Entry 6UPX (X-ray diffraction, 3.40 A resolution); this record covers chains R and A of the 13 polymer chains in the assembly.

[Chain R]
Molecule: 9-nt RNA strand
Sequence (9 nucleotides; numbered 1 to 9; the number before each row is that of its first residue):
     1 AUCGAGAGG
Ion coordination: Mg2+: G9 (shared with Asp483(A), Asp485(A) of chain A)

[Chain A]
Molecule: DNA-directed RNA polymerase II subunit RPB1
Organism: Saccharomyces cerevisiae (strain ATCC 204508 / S288c)
Notes: EC 2.7.7.6
UniProt: P04050 (RPB1_YEAST); residues 1-1733 here = UniProt positions 1-1733
Amino-acid sequence (1733 residues; numbered 1 to 1733; the number before each row is that of its first residue):
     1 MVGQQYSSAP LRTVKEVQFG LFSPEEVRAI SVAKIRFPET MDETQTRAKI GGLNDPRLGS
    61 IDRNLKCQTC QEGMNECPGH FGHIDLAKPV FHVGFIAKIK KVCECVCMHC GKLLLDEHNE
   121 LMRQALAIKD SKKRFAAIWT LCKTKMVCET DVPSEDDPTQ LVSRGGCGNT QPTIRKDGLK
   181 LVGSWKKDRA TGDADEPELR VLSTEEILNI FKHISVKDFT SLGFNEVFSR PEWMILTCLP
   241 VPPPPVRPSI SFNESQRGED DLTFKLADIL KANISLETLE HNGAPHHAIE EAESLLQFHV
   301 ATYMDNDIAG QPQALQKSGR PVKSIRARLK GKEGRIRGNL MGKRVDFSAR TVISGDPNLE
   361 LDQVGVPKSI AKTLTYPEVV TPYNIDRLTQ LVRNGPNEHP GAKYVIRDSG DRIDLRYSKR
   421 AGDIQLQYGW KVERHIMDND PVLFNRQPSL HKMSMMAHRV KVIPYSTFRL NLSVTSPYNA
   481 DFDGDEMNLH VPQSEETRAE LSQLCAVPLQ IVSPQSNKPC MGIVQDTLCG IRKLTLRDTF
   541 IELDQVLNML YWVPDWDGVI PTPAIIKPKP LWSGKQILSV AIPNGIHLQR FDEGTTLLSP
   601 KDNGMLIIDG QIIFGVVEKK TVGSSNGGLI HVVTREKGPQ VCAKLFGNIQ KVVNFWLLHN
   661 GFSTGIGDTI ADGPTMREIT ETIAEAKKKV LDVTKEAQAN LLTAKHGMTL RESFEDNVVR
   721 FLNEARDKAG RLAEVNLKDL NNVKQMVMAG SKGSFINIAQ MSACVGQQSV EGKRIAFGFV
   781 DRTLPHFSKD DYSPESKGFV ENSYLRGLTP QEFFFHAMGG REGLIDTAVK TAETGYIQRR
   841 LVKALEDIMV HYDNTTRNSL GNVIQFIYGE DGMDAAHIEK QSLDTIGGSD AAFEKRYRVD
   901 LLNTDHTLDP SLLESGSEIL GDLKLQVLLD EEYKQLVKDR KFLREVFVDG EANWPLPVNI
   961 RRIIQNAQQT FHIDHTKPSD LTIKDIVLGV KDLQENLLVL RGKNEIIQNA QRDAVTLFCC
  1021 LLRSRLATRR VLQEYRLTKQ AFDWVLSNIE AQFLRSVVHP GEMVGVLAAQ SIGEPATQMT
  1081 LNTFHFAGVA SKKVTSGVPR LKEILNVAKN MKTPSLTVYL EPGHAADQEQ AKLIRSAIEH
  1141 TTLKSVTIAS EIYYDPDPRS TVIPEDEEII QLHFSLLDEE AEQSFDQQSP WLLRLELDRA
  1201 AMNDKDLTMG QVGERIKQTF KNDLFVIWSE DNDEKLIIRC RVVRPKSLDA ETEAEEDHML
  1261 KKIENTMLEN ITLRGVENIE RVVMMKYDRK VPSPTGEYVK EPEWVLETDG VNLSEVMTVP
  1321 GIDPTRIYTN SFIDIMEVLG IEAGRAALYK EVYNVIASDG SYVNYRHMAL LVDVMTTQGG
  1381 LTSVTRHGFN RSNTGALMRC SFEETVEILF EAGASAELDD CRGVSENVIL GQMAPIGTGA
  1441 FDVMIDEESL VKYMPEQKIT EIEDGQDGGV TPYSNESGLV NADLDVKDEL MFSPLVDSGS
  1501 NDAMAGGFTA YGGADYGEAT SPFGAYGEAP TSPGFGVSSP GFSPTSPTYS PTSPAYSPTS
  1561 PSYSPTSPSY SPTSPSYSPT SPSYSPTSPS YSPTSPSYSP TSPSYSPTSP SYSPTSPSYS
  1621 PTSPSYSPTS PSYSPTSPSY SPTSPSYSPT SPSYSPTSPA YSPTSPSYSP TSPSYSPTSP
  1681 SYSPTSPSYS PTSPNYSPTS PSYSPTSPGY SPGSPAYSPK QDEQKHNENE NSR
Disordered / not traced: 1-2, 154-160, 187-198, 250-256, 1082-1091, 1177-1186, 1244-1256, 1447-1733
Curated features (UniProtKB/Swiss-Prot):
  - region: Pro248 to Asp260 (Lid loop), Asn306 to Lys323 (Rudder loop), Pro810 to Glu822 (Bridging helix)
  - binding site (Zn(2+)): Cys67, Cys70, Cys77, His80, Cys107, Cys110, Cys148, Cys167
  - binding site (Mg(2+)): Asp481, Asp483, Asp485
  - modified residue: Thr1471 (Phosphothreonine)
  - cross-link (Glycyl lysine isopeptide (Lys-Gly)): Lys695 (interchain with G-Cter in ubiquitin), Lys1246 (interchain with G-Cter in ubiquitin), Lys1350 (interchain with G-Cter in ubiquitin)
  - natural variant: Ser1653 to Pro1659 (deletion: In strain: A364A)
  - mutagenesis: Lys1246 (K1246R: Impairs ubiquitination during transcription stress)
Ion coordination: Zn2+ site 1: Cys67, Cys70, Cys77, His80; Zn2+ site 2: Cys107, Cys110, Cys167; Mg2+: Asp483, Asp485 (shared with G9(R) of chain R)
What the authors report for this chain:
  - binding site for Template strand DNA: Arg337

[Interface between chain R and chain A]
Residue-residue contacts (5):
  U2(R) - Lys323(A)  phosphate contact
  C3(R) - Lys323(A)  salt bridge to the phosphate
  G9(R) - Arg446(A)  hydrogen bond to the phosphate
  G9(R) - Asp483(A)  sugar contact
  G9(R) - Asp485(A)  hydrogen bond to the sugar
Other interface residues (no listed pair), chain R (4 interface residues in all): G8
Other interface residues (no listed pair), chain A (6 interface residues in all): Pro448, Gly484

[In short]
The interface between chain R and chain A involves 4 residues on one side and 6 on the other; the contacts
include 2 hydrogen bonds and 1 salt bridge. Among the polar pairs are G9(R)-Asp485(A), G9(R)-Arg446(A) and
C3(R)-Lys323(A). The paper reports a binding site for Template strand DNA at Arg337(A).
Chain R is a 9-nt RNA strand and chain A is DNA-directed RNA polymerase II subunit RPB1 (Saccharomyces
cerevisiae (strain ATCC 204508 / S288c)); the structure, RNA polymerase II elongation complex with
5-guanidinohydantoin lesion in state 1, was determined by X-ray diffraction (same publication as 6UPY, 6UPZ,
6UQ0, 6UQ1, 6UQ2 and 6UQ3).
